Entry 7BES (electron microscopy, 2.85 A resolution); this record covers chains B and C of the 3 polymer chains in the assembly.

[Chain B (and C)]
Molecule: Uridylate kinase
From: Mycobacterium tuberculosis
Notes: EC 2.7.4.22; chain C of this document is another copy of the same molecule, construct and numbering; everything in this record applies to it too
UniProt: A0A045IH65 (A0A045IH65_MYCTX); residues 1-261 here = UniProt positions 1-261
Chain sequence (281 residues; each row starts with the number of its first residue; numbers below 1 keep their minus sign (Met-19 is residue -19)):
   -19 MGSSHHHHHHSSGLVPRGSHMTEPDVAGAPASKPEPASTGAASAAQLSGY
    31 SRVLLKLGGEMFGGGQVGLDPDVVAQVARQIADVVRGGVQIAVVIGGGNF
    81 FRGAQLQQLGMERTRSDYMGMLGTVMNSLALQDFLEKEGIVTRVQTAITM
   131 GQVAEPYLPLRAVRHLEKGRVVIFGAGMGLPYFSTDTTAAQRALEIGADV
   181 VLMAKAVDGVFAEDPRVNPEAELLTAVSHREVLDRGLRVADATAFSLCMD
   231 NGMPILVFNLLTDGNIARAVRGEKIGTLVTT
Unresolved in the structure: -19 to 27, 196-200 (chain C: -19 to 27, 187-261)
Sequence notes: initiating methionine (-19); expression tag (-18 to 0)
Residues lining bound ligands:
  - UDP (uridine-5'-diphosphate): Lys36, Gly38, Gly39, Gly76, Gly77, Gly78, Phe81, Arg82, Gly83, Ser96, Asp97, Gly100, Met101, Thr104, Ala156, Gly157, Met158, Gly159, Leu160, Pro161, Tyr162, Phe163, Ser164, Thr165, Asp166, Thr168
  - UTP (uridine 5'-triphosphate): Leu138, Leu140, Arg141, Arg144, Lys148

[How chain B and chain C interact]
Contacting residue pairs (55):
  Leu49(B) with Phe81(C), hydrophobic
  Phe80(B) with Phe80(C), hydrophobic
  Phe81(B) with Leu49(C), hydrophobic; Phe80(C), hydrophobic; Met106(C), hydrophobic
  Gly90(B) with Lys117(C), hydrogen bond (backbone-side chain)
  Met91(B) with Ala110(C), hydrophobic; Asp113(C)
  Glu92(B) with Asp113(C), hydrogen bond (backbone-side chain)
  Arg95(B) with Leu109(C); Gln112(C); Asp113(C), salt bridge; Glu116(C), salt bridge
  Tyr98(B) with Leu109(C), hydrophobic; Gln132(C), hydrogen bond; Val133(C), hydrophobic
  Met99(B) with Leu49(C), hydrophobic; Met106(C); Leu109(C), hydrophobic; Ala110(C), hydrophobic
  Leu102(B) with Leu102(C), hydrophobic; Val105(C), hydrophobic; Met106(C), hydrophobic; Leu109(C), hydrophobic
  Gly103(B) with Met106(C)
  Val105(B) with Leu102(C), hydrophobic
  Met106(B) with Phe81(C), hydrophobic; Met99(C); Leu102(C), hydrophobic; Gly103(C); Met106(C), hydrophobic
  Leu109(B) with Arg95(C); Met99(C), hydrophobic; Leu102(C), hydrophobic
  Ala110(B) with Met99(C), hydrophobic
  Gln112(B) with Arg95(C), hydrogen bond
  Asp113(B) with Met91(C); Glu92(C), hydrogen bond (side chain-backbone); Arg95(C), salt bridge
  Phe114(B) with Met91(C), hydrophobic
  Glu116(B) with Arg95(C), salt bridge
  Lys117(B) with Gly90(C)
  Ile128(B) with Gln132(C); Val133(C), hydrophobic
  Thr129(B) with Thr129(C); Met130(C)
  Met130(B) with Thr129(C); Met130(C), hydrophobic
  Gln132(B) with Tyr98(C), hydrogen bond (backbone-side chain); Ile128(C); Gly159(C)
  Val133(B) with Tyr98(C), hydrophobic; Ile128(C), hydrophobic
  Gly159(B) with Gln132(C), hydrogen bond (backbone-side chain)
  Leu160(B) with Gln132(C)
Other interface residues (no listed pair), chain B (31 interface residues in all): Val47, Pro51, Ala127, Gly131
Other interface residues (no listed pair), chain C (32 interface residues in all): Val47, Gly48, Leu89, Phe114, Ala127, Gly131, Leu160

[In short]
31 residues of chain B and 32 residues of chain C are in contact; the contacts include 7 hydrogen bonds and 4
salt bridges. Among the polar pairs are Arg95(B)-Asp113(C), Arg95(B)-Glu116(C) and Gly90(B)-Lys117(C). Bound
to chain B: UDP and UTP.
Chain B and chain C are both Uridylate kinase (Mycobacterium tuberculosis); the structure, CryoEM structure of
Mycobacterium tuberculosis UMP Kinase (UMPK) in complex with UDP and UTP, was determined by electron
microscopy together with 7BIX and 7BL7 from the same study.
